PDB entry 1P0C | X-ray diffraction, 2.20 A resolution | chains A and B

Chain A:
Molecule: NADP-dependent ALCOHOL DEHYDROGENASE
Organism: Rana perezi
Notes: EC 1.1.1.2
UniProtKB: O57380 (ADH8_RANPE); residues 1000-1372 here correspond to UniProt positions 0-372 (UniProt number = residue number - 1000)
Amino-acid sequence (373 residues; numbered 1000 to 1372; the number before each row is that of its first residue):
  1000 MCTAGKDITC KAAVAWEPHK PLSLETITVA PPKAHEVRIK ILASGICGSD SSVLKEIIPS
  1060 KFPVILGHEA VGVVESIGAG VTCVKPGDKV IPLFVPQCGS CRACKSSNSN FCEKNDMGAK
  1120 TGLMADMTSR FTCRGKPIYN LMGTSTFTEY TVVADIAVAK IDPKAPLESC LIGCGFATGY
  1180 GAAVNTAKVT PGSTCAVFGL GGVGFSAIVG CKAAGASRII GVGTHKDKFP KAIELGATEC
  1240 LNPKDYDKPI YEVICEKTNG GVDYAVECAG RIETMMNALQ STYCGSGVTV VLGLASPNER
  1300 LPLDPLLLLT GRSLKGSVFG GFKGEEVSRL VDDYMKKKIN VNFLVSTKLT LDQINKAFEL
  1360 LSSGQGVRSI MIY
Disordered / not traced: 1000
Sequence notes: conflict M1141 (Val141 in O57380)
Metal / ion sites: Zn2+ site 1: C1046, H1067, C1173; Zn2+ site 2: C1097, C1100, C1103, C1111

Chain B:
Molecule: NADP-dependent ALCOHOL DEHYDROGENASE
Organism: Rana perezi
Notes: EC 1.1.1.2
UniProtKB: O57380 (ADH8_RANPE); residues 2000-2372 here correspond to UniProt positions 0-372 (UniProt number = residue number - 2000)
Amino-acid sequence (373 residues; row label = number of the first residue in the row):
  2000 MCTAGKDITC KAAVAWEPHK PLSLETITVA PPKAHEVRIK ILASGICGSD SSVLKEIIPS
  2060 KFPVILGHEA VGVVESIGAG VTCVKPGDKV IPLFVPQCGS CRACKSSNSN FCEKNDMGAK
  2120 TGLMADMTSR FTCRGKPIYN LMGTSTFTEY TVVADIAVAK IDPKAPLESC LIGCGFATGY
  2180 GAAVNTAKVT PGSTCAVFGL GGVGFSAIVG CKAAGASRII GVGTHKDKFP KAIELGATEC
  2240 LNPKDYDKPI YEVICEKTNG GVDYAVECAG RIETMMNALQ STYCGSGVTV VLGLASPNER
  2300 LPLDPLLLLT GRSLKGSVFG GFKGEEVSRL VDDYMKKKIN VNFLVSTKLT LDQINKAFEL
  2360 LSSGQGVRSI MIY
Disordered / not traced: 2000
Sequence notes: conflict M2141 (Val141 in O57380)
Metal / ion sites: Zn2+ site 1: C2046, H2067, C2173; Zn2+ site 2: C2097, C2100, C2103, C2111

How chain A and chain B interact:
Pairs across the interface (72; chain A residue first):
  R1101(A) with T2257(B), hydrogen bond (side chain-backbone); N2258(B), hydrogen bond (side chain-backbone); G2260(B), hydrogen bond (side chain-backbone); D2262(B), salt bridge; Y2282(B)
  A1102(A) with Y2282(B), hydrogen bond (backbone-side chain)
  N1107(A) with S2285(B)
  S1108(A) with G2284(B), hydrogen bond (side chain-backbone); S2285(B)
  F1110(A) with C2283(B), hydrophobic; T2309(B)
  E1112(A) with Y2282(B), hydrogen bond
  T1257(A) with R2101(B), hydrogen bond (backbone-side chain)
  N1258(A) with R2101(B), hydrogen bond (backbone-side chain)
  G1259(A) with R2101(B)
  G1260(A) with R2101(B), hydrogen bond (backbone-side chain)
  D1262(A) with R2101(B), salt bridge
  I1271(A) with P2304(B), hydrophobic
  Y1282(A) with R2101(B); A2102(B), hydrogen bond (side chain-backbone); E2112(B), hydrogen bond
  C1283(A) with F2110(B), hydrophobic
  G1284(A) with S2108(B), hydrogen bond (backbone-side chain)
  S1285(A) with N2107(B), hydrogen bond; S2108(B)
  V1290(A) with L2308(B)
  L1291(A) with L2308(B)
  G1292(A) with L2308(B)
  L1293(A) with L2308(B), hydrophobic
  E1298(A) with P2304(B)
  R1299(A) with P2301(B); L2302(B); D2303(B)
  L1300(A) with L2300(B); L2302(B), hydrogen bond (backbone-backbone)
  P1301(A) with R2299(B)
  L1302(A) with R2299(B); L2300(B), hydrogen bond (backbone-backbone); L2313(B), hydrophobic
  D1303(A) with R2299(B), salt bridge
  P1304(A) with I2271(B), hydrophobic; M2274(B), hydrophobic; E2298(B)
  L1307(A) with L2313(B), hydrophobic; G2315(B); S2316(B)
  L1308(A) with V2290(B); L2291(B); G2292(B); L2293(B), hydrophobic; G2315(B); S2316(B), hydrogen bond (backbone-backbone); V2317(B), hydrogen bond (backbone-backbone)
  T1309(A) with F2110(B)
  G1310(A) with G2315(B)
  R1311(A) with K2314(B); G2315(B), hydrogen bond (backbone-backbone)
  S1312(A) with L2313(B); K2314(B)
  L1313(A) with L2302(B), hydrophobic; L2307(B), hydrophobic; S2312(B); L2313(B), hydrogen bond (backbone-backbone)
  K1314(A) with R2311(B); S2312(B), hydrogen bond
  G1315(A) with L2307(B), hydrogen bond (backbone-backbone); L2308(B); G2310(B); R2311(B), hydrogen bond (backbone-backbone)
  S1316(A) with L2307(B); L2308(B), hydrogen bond (backbone-backbone)
  V1317(A) with L2308(B), hydrogen bond (backbone-backbone)
Interface residues without a listed pair, chain A (41 interface residues in all): T1193, V1261, M1274
Interface residues without a listed pair, chain B (41 interface residues in all): T2193, G2259, V2261

In short:
Chain A and chain B each contribute 41 residues to their interface; the contacts include 24 hydrogen bonds and
3 salt bridges. Polar pairs include R1101(A)-D2262(B), D1262(A)-R2101(B) and D1303(A)-R2299(B). C1046(A),
H1067(A) and C1173(A) coordinate Zn2+ site 1.
Both chains are NADP-dependent ALCOHOL DEHYDROGENASE (Rana perezi). Entry 1P0C (Crystal Structure of the
NADP(H)-Dependent Vertebrate Alcohol Dehydrogenase (ADH8)) was determined by X-ray diffraction, deposited
together with 1P0F.
